PDB entry 4JI7 | X-ray diffraction, 3.50 A resolution | chains A and D of the 21 polymer chains in the assembly

# Chain A
Molecule: 16S rRNA
Source organism: Thermus thermophilus
Sequence (1522 nucleotides; each row starts with the number of its first residue; note: 42 numbers in that range are skipped by the numbering (no residue carries them; nothing is unmodelled there); a row labelled like 190A-190L holds insertion residues (190A, then the next letters in order); numbering starts at 0):
     0 UUUGUUGGAGAGUUUGAUCCUGGCUCAGGGUGAACGCUGGCGGCGUGCCU
    50 AAGACAUGCAAGUCGUGCGGG
    73 CCGCGGGGUUUU
    88 ACUCCG
    95 UGGUC
   101 AGCGGCGGACGGGUGAGUAACGCGUGGGU
  129A G
   130 ACCUACCCGGAAGAGGGGGACAACCCGGGGAAACUCGGGCUAAUCCCCCA
   180 UGUGGACCCGC
190A-190L CCCUUGGGGUGU
   191 GUCCAAAGGGCUUU
   216 GCCCGCUUCCGGAUGGGCCCGCGUCCCAUCAGCUAGUUGGUGGGGUAAUG
   266 GCCCACCAAGGCGACGACGGGUAGCCGGUCUGAGAGGAUGGCCGGCCACA
   316 GGGGCACUGAGACACGGGCCCCACUCCUACGGGAGGCAGCAGUUAGGAAU
   366 CUUCCGCAAUGGGCGCAAGCCUGACGGAGCGACGCCGCUUGGAGGAAGAA
   416 GCCCUUCGGGGUGUAAACUCCUGAA
   442 CCCGGGACGAAACCCCCGACGA
   474 GGGGACUGACGGUACCGGG
   494 GUAAUAGCGCCGGCCAACUCCGUGCCAGCAGCCGCGGUAAUACGGAGGGC
   544 GCGAGCGUUACCCGGAUUCACUGGGCGUAAAGGGCGUGUAGGCGGCCUGG
   594 GGCGUCCCAUGUGAAAGACCACGGCUCAACCGUGGGGGAGCGUGGGAUAC
   644 GCUCAGGCUAGACGGUGGGAGAGGGUGGUGGAAUUCCCGGAGUAGCGGUG
   694 AAAUGCGCAGAUACCGGGAGGAACGCCGAUGGCGAAGGCAGCCACCUGGU
   744 CCACCCGUGACGCUGAGGCGCGAAAGCGUGGGGAGCAAACCGGAUUAGAU
   794 ACCCGGGUAGUCCACGCCCUAAACGAUGCGCGCUAGGUCUCUGGGUCU
   848 CCUGGGGGCCGAAGCUAACGCGUUAAGCGCGCCGCCUGGGGAGUACGGCC
   898 GCAAGGCUGAAACUCAAAGGAAUUGACGGGGGCCCGCACAAGCGGUGGAG
   948 CAUGUGGUUUAAUUCGAAGXAACGCGAAGAACCUUACCAGGCCUUGACAU
   998 GCUAGG
 1003A G
  1004 AACCCGGGUGAAAGCCUGGGGUGCCCC
1030A-1030D GCGA
  1031 GGGGAGCCCUAGCACAGGUGCUGCAUGGCCGUCGUCAGCUCGUGCCGUGA
  1081 GGUGUUGGGUUAAGUCCCGCAACGAGCGCAACCCCCGCCGUUAGUUGCCA
  1131 GCGGUUCGGCCGGGCACUCUAACGGGACUGCCCGCGAAA
  1171 GCGGGAGGAAGGAGGGGACGACGUCUGGUCAGCAUGGCCCUUACGGCCUG
  1221 GGCGACACACGUGCUACAAUGCCCACUACAAAGCGAUGCCACCCGGCAAC
  1271 GGGGAGCUAAUCGCAAAAAGGUGGGCCCAGUUCGGAUUGGGGUCUGCAAC
  1321 CCGACCCCAUGAAGCCGGAAUCGCUAGUAAUCGCGGAUCAG
 1361A C
  1362 CAUGCCGCGGUGAAUACGUUCCCGGGCCUUGUACACACXGCCXGUXACGC
  1412 CAUGGGAGCGGGCUCUACCCGAAGUCGCCGGG
  1446 AGCCUACGGG
  1459 CAGGCGCCGAGGGUAGGGCCCGUGACUGGGGCGAAGUCGUAACAAGGUAG
  1509 CUGUACCGGAAGGUGCGGCUGGAUCCACUCCUUUCU
Disordered / not traced: 0-2, 1534-1538
Sequence notes: conflict C1534 (A2157 in M26923.1), A1535 (C2158 in M26923.1)
Modified positions: PSU (pseudouridine-5'-monophosphate) at position 516, 7MG (7N-methyl-8-hydroguanosine-5'-monophosphate) at position 527, M2G (N2-dimethylguanosine-5'-monophosphate) at position 966, 5MC (5-methylcytidine-5'-monophosphate) at position 967, 2MG (2N-methylguanosine-5'-monophosphate) at position 1207, 5MC (5-methylcytidine-5'-monophosphate) at position 1400, 4OC (4n,o2'-methylcytidine-5'-monophosphate) at position 1402, 5MC (5-methylcytidine-5'-monophosphate) at position 1404, 5MC (5-methylcytidine-5'-monophosphate) at position 1407, UR3 (3-methyluridine-5'-monophoshate) at position 1498, MA6 (6N-dimethyladenosine-5'-monophoshate) at position 1518, MA6 (6N-dimethyladenosine-5'-monophoshate) at position 1519, PSU (pseudouridine-5'-monophosphate) at position 1540, PSU (pseudouridine-5'-monophosphate) at position 1541
Metal / ion sites: Mg2+ site 1 near U12 (its only coordinating residue here); Mg2+ site 2: G15, U920; Mg2+ site 3: C58, U387; Mg2+ site 4: A59, U387; Mg2+ site 5 near G61 (its only coordinating residue here); Mg2+ site 6 near U83 (its only coordinating residue here); Mg2+ site 7: G107, G324; Mg2+ site 8 near A109 (its only coordinating residue here); Mg2+ site 9: C110, G377; Mg2+ site 10 near G111 (its only coordinating residue here); Mg2+ site 11: G117, G289; Mg2+ site 12: C121, G124, U125, G236; 98 more Mg2+ sites not listed
From the paper describing this entry:
  - conformationally variable residues (order/disorder transition, register shift): A1408, C1409, G1410 to G1415, G1491, A1492, A1493, G1494
  - mutagenesis - C1490U: increased growth

# Chain D
Name: Ribosomal protein S4
Source organism: Thermus thermophilus
Reference sequence: P80373 (RS4_THET8); numbering as in UniProt (aligned over 1-209)
Sequence (209 residues; each row starts with the number of its first residue):
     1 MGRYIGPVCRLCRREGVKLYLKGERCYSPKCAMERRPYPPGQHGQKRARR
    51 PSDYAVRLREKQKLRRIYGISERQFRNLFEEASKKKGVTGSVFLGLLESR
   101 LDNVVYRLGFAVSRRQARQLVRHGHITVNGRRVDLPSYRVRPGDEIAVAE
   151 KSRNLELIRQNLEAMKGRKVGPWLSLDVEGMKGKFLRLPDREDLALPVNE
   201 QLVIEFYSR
Disordered / not traced: 1
Metal / ion sites: Zn2+: Cys9, Cys12, Cys26, Cys31; Mg2+: Lys85, Thr89

# Interface between chain A and chain D
Contacting residue pairs (126; chain A residue first):
  G3(A) - Lys85(D)  base contact
  G3(A) - Lys86(D)  salt bridge to the phosphate
  G3(A) - Gly87(D)  hydrogen bond to the base
  A8(A) - Glu205(D)  hydrogen bond to the base
  A8(A) - Ser208(D)  base contact
  A8(A) - Arg209(D)  base contact
  A26(A) - Arg209(D)  hydrogen bond to the sugar
  C401(A) - Arg73(D)  salt bridge to the phosphate
  C401(A) - Asn77(D)  hydrogen bond to the phosphate
  G402(A) - Gln74(D)  hydrogen bond to the phosphate
  G402(A) - Leu135(D)  sugar contact
  G402(A) - Ser137(D)  hydrogen bond to the phosphate
  C403(A) - Arg3(D)  salt bridge to the phosphate
  C403(A) - Gln74(D)  hydrogen bond to the phosphate
  C403(A) - Arg122(D)  hydrogen bond to the sugar
  C403(A) - Pro136(D)  phosphate contact
  C403(A) - Ser137(D)  hydrogen bond to the phosphate
  U404(A) - Gly2(D)  base contact
  U404(A) - Arg3(D)  salt bridge to the phosphate
  U404(A) - Arg118(D)  salt bridge to the phosphate
  U404(A) - Arg122(D)  phosphate contact
  U405(A) - Gly2(D)  base contact
  U405(A) - Ile5(D)  phosphate contact
  G406(A) - Ile5(D)  sugar contact
  G406(A) - Gln119(D)  hydrogen bond to the base
  G407(A) - Ser113(D)  phosphate contact
  G407(A) - Arg115(D)  salt bridge to the phosphate
  G407(A) - Gln116(D)  hydrogen bond to the sugar
  G407(A) - Gln119(D)  sugar contact
  A408(A) - Leu21(D)  phosphate contact
  A408(A) - Lys22(D)  phosphate contact
  A408(A) - Ser113(D)  hydrogen bond to the phosphate
  A408(A) - Arg115(D)  salt bridge to the phosphate
  A408(A) - Gln116(D)  sugar contact
  G409(A) - Lys22(D)  phosphate contact
  G409(A) - Glu24(D)  phosphate contact
  G409(A) - Arg25(D)  phosphate contact
  G410(A) - Lys22(D)  base contact
  G410(A) - Arg25(D)  salt bridge to the phosphate
  G410(A) - Lys30(D)  salt bridge to the phosphate
  A411(A) - Arg25(D)  salt bridge to the phosphate
  A411(A) - Lys30(D)  salt bridge to the phosphate
  A412(A) - Arg35(D)  base contact
  G413(A) - Arg36(D)  hydrogen bond to the base
  C418(A) - Gln42(D)  sugar contact
  G425(A) - Gln45(D)  phosphate contact
  G426(A) - Arg36(D)  salt bridge to the phosphate
  G426(A) - Tyr38(D)  hydrogen bond to the phosphate
  G426(A) - Gly41(D)  hydrogen bond to the phosphate
  G426(A) - Gln42(D)  sugar contact
  G426(A) - Gln45(D)  phosphate contact
  U427(A) - Arg10(D)  phosphate contact
  U427(A) - Arg13(D)  salt bridge to the phosphate
  U427(A) - Arg36(D)  salt bridge to the phosphate
  U427(A) - Pro40(D)  phosphate contact
  U427(A) - Gly41(D)  hydrogen bond to the phosphate
  G428(A) - Pro7(D)  phosphate contact
  G428(A) - Arg10(D)  salt bridge to the phosphate
  G428(A) - Arg13(D)  phosphate contact
  G428(A) - Arg36(D)  hydrogen bond to the sugar
  U429(A) - Arg13(D)  salt bridge to the phosphate
  U429(A) - Lys22(D)  hydrogen bond to the sugar
  U429(A) - Arg25(D)  hydrogen bond to the sugar
  U429(A) - Ala32(D)  phosphate contact
  U429(A) - Arg36(D)  salt bridge to the phosphate
  A430(A) - Pro7(D)  phosphate contact
  A430(A) - Val8(D)  hydrogen bond to the phosphate
  A430(A) - Cys9(D)  hydrogen bond to the phosphate
  A430(A) - Lys22(D)  salt bridge to the phosphate
  C436(A) - Glu156(D)  sugar contact
  U437(A) - Gln119(D)  base contact
  U437(A) - His123(D)  hydrogen bond to the sugar
  U437(A) - His125(D)  hydrogen bond to the sugar
  U437(A) - Leu155(D)  phosphate contact
  G438(A) - His123(D)  sugar contact
  G438(A) - His125(D)  phosphate contact
  A439(A) - His123(D)  phosphate contact
  C489(A) - Arg131(D)  salt bridge to the phosphate
  G490(A) - Arg132(D)  salt bridge to the phosphate
  G490(A) - Lys151(D)  phosphate contact
  G491(A) - Lys151(D)  salt bridge to the phosphate
  A496(A) - Gln119(D)  base contact
  A496(A) - His123(D)  base contact
  C508(A) - Arg209(D)  salt bridge to the phosphate
  A509(A) - Ser52(D)  hydrogen bond to the phosphate
  A509(A) - Tyr54(D)  phosphate contact
  A509(A) - Ala55(D)  sugar contact
  A509(A) - Leu58(D)  sugar contact
  C511(A) - His43(D)  hydrogen bond to the sugar
  U512(A) - Gln42(D)  hydrogen bond to the sugar
  U512(A) - His43(D)  sugar contact
  U512(A) - Lys46(D)  salt bridge to the phosphate
  G540(A) - Gln42(D)  base contact
  G541(A) - Gly41(D)  sugar contact
  G541(A) - Gln42(D)  hydrogen bond to the sugar
  G542(A) - Arg10(D)  salt bridge to the phosphate
  G542(A) - Arg14(D)  hydrogen bond to the phosphate
  G542(A) - Pro40(D)  sugar contact
  G542(A) - Gly41(D)  sugar contact
  C543(A) - Arg10(D)  salt bridge to the phosphate
  C543(A) - Arg14(D)  salt bridge to the phosphate
  C543(A) - Pro40(D)  phosphate contact
  C543(A) - Arg59(D)  phosphate contact
  G544(A) - Arg59(D)  salt bridge to the phosphate
  G544(A) - Gln62(D)  hydrogen bond to the phosphate
  G544(A) - Arg66(D)  salt bridge to the phosphate
  C545(A) - Lys61(D)  salt bridge to the phosphate
  C545(A) - Gln62(D)  hydrogen bond to the phosphate
  C545(A) - Arg65(D)  salt bridge to the phosphate
  C545(A) - Glu72(D)  phosphate contact
  G546(A) - Ser71(D)  phosphate contact
  G546(A) - Glu72(D)  hydrogen bond to the phosphate
  G546(A) - Arg73(D)  hydrogen bond to the phosphate
  A547(A) - Gly2(D)  hydrogen bond to the phosphate
  A547(A) - Arg3(D)  salt bridge to the phosphate
  C612(A) - Lys84(D)  salt bridge to the phosphate
  C613(A) - Lys84(D)  phosphate contact
  G616(A) - Arg141(D)  salt bridge to the phosphate
  U619(A) - Arg131(D)  sugar contact
  U619(A) - Arg132(D)  base contact
  U619(A) - Val133(D)  base contact
  U619(A) - Asp134(D)  hydrogen bond to the base
  U619(A) - Leu135(D)  base contact
  C620(A) - Leu135(D)  base contact
  C620(A) - Ser137(D)  base contact
  C620(A) - Tyr138(D)  sugar contact
Other interface residues (no listed pair), chain A (53 interface residues in all): C400, C419, C435, C488, A614
Other interface residues (no listed pair), chain D (70 interface residues in all): Tyr4, Arg57, Arg139, Leu157, Phe206

# In short
53 residues of chain A and 70 residues of chain D are in contact, with 34 hydrogen bonds and 33 salt bridges.
Polar contacts include G3(A)-Gly87(D), A8(A)-Glu205(D) and G406(A)-Gln119(D). G15(A) and U920(A) form the Mg2+
site 2. From the paper: C1490U of chain A increases growth; conformational variability at A1408(A), C1409(A)
and G1410(A) among others.
Here chain A is 16S rRNA and chain D is Ribosomal protein S4, both from Thermus thermophilus. Entry 4JI7
(Crystal Structure of 30S ribosomal subunit from Thermus thermophilus) was determined by X-ray diffraction
(same publication as 4JI0, 4JI1, 4JI2, 4JI3, 4JI4, 4JI5, 4JI6 and 4JI8).
